Entry 3SIH (X-ray diffraction, 1.50 A resolution); this record covers chain A.

Chain A:
Protein: poly(ADP-ribose) glycohydrolase
Organism: Thermomonospora curvata
Notes: EC 3.2.1.143
UniProt: D1AC29 (D1AC29_THECD); residues 3-279 here correspond to UniProt positions 40-316 (UniProt number = residue number + 37)
Sequence (277 residues; row label = number of the first residue in the row):
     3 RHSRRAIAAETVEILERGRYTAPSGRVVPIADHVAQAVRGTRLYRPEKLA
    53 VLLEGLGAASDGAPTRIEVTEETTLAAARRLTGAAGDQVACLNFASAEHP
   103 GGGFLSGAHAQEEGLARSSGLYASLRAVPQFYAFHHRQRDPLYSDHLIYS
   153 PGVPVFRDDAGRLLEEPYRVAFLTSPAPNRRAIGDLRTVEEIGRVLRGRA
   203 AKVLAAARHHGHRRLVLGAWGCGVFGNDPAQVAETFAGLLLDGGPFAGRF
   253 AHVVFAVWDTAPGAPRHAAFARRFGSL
Unresolved in the structure: 277-279
What the authors report for this chain:
  - catalytic residues: Glu114, Phe227
  - mutagenesis - E114A, E115A: abolished catalytic activity

In short:
The paper reports catalytic residues Glu114 and Phe227; E114A and E115A abolish catalytic activity.
Chain A is poly(ADP-ribose) glycohydrolase (Thermomonospora curvata); the structure, The X-ray crystal
structure of poly(ADP-ribose) glycohydrolase (PARG) from Thermomonospora curvata, was determined by X-ray
diffraction, deposited together with 3SIG, 3SII and 3SIJ.
